2ZK4 - chains A and B; structure by X-ray diffraction, 2.57 A resolution.

Chain A (and B):
Molecule: Peroxisome proliferator-activated receptor gamma
Organism: Homo sapiens
Notes: fragment: ligand binding domain; chain B of this document is another copy of the same molecule, construct and numbering; everything in this record applies to it too
Reference sequence: P37231 (PPARG_HUMAN); residues 195-476 here correspond to UniProt positions 223-504 (UniProt number = residue number + 28)
Sequence (286 residues; each row starts with the number of its first residue):
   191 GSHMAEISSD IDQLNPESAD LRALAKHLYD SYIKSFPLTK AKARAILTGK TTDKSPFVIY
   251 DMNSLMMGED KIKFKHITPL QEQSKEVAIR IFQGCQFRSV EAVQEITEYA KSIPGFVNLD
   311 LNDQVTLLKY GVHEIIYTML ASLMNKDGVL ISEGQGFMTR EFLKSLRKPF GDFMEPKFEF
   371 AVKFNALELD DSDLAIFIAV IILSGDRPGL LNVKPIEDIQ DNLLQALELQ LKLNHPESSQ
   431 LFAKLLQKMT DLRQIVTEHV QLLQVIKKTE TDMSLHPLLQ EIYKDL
Unresolved in the structure: 191-202 (chain B: 191-206, 462-465, 474-476)
Construct notes: expression tag (191-194)
Swiss-Prot annotation at these positions:
  - motif: P467 to D475 (9aaTAD)
  - binding site (rosiglitazone): Q286 to S289, H323, H449, Y473
  - cross-link: K224 (Glycyl lysine isopeptide (Lys-Gly) (interchain with G-Cter in ubiquitin))
Small-molecule neighbours: 15-oxo-eicosatetraenoic acid (OCR; (5E,8E,11Z,13E)-15-oxoicosa-5,8,11,13-tetraenoic acid): F264, I267, I281, G284, C285, R288, S289, A292, I326, Y327, L330, I341, S342, E343, M348, M364, K367, H449

Chain A / chain B interface:
Pairs across the interface (27; chain A residue first):
  K373(A) - D396(B)
  D396(A) - K373(B)  salt bridge
  Q410(A) - Q437(B)  hydrogen bond
  D411(A) - S429(B)  hydrogen bond
  D411(A) - Q430(B)
  L414(A) - Q430(B)
  L414(A) - A433(B)  hydrophobic
  Q415(A) - Q430(B)
  E418(A) - E418(B)
  E418(A) - Q430(B)
  S429(A) - D411(B)
  Q430(A) - D411(B)
  Q430(A) - L414(B)
  Q430(A) - Q415(B)
  Q430(A) - E418(B)
  Q430(A) - F432(B)
  F432(A) - Q430(B)
  A433(A) - L436(B)  hydrophobic
  K434(A) - D411(B)
  L436(A) - A433(B)  hydrophobic
  L436(A) - L436(B)  hydrophobic
  Q437(A) - Q410(B)  hydrogen bond
  Q437(A) - M439(B)
  M439(A) - Q437(B)
  T440(A) - T440(B)
  R443(A) - T440(B)
  R443(A) - Q444(B)
Interface residues without a listed pair, chain A (18 interface residues in all): D441
Interface residues without a listed pair, chain B (18 interface residues in all): D441, R443

In short:
The chain A/chain B interface involves 18 residues from each chain, with 3 hydrogen bonds and 1 salt bridge.
Polar pairs include D396(A)-K373(B), Q410(A)-Q437(B) and D411(A)-S429(B). Bound to chain A:
15-oxo-eicosatetraenoic acid. UniProt lists 7 rosiglitazone-binding residues on chain A.
Chain A and chain B are both Peroxisome proliferator-activated receptor gamma (Homo sapiens); the structure,
Human peroxisome proliferator-activated receptor gamma ligand binding domain complexed with
15-oxo-eicosatetraenoic acid, was determined by X-ray diffraction (same publication as 2ZK0, 2ZK1, 2ZK2, 2ZK3
and 2ZK5).
